PDB entry 8G6F | electron microscopy, 2.58 A resolution | chains J and Z of the 28 polymer chains in the assembly

# Chain J
Molecule: Proteasome subunit beta-3
Organism: Plasmodium falciparum Dd2
UniProt: Q8I261 (Q8I261_PLAF7); residue numbers follow UniProt; this construct covers 1-218
Amino-acid sequence (218 residues; numbered 1 to 218; the number before each row is that of its first residue):
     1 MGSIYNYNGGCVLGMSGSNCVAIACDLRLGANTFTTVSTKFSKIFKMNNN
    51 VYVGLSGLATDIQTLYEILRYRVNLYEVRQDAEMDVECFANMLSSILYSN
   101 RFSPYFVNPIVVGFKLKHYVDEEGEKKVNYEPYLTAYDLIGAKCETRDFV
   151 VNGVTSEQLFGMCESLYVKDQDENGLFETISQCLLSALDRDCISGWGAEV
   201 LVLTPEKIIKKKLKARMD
Disordered / not traced: 1, 120-125
Ligand contacts: WLW-vs (7F1; (2S)-N-[(E,2S)-1-(1H-indol-3-yl)-4-methylsulfonyl-but-3-en-2-yl]-2-[[(2S)-3-(1H-indol-3-yl)-2-(2-morpholin-4-ylethanoylamino)propanoyl]amino]-4-methyl-pentanamide): Arg101, Ala136, Tyr137, Asp138, Leu139, Ile140, Ala142, Lys143, Cys144
Reported in the primary citation:
  - binding site for WLW-vs: Asp138, Leu139, Ile140, Ala142, Cys144

# Chain Z
Molecule: Proteasome subunit beta-5
Organism: Plasmodium falciparum Dd2
UniProt: Q8IJT1 (Q8IJT1_PLAF7); residues 1-211 here correspond to UniProt positions 61-271 (UniProt number = residue number + 60)
Amino-acid sequence (211 residues; each row starts with the number of its first residue):
     1 TTTLAFKFKDGIIVAVDSRASMGSFISSQNVEKIIEINKNILGTMAGGAA
    51 DCLYWEKYLGKIIKIYELRNNEKISVRAASTILSNILYQYKGYGLCCGII
   101 LSGYDHTGFNMFYVDDSGKKVEGNLFSCGSGSTYAYSILDSAYDYNLNLD
   151 QAVELARNAIYHATFRDGGSGGKVRVFHIHKNGYDKIIEGEDVFDLHYHY
   201 TNPEQKDQYVM
Glycans and other covalent adducts: WLW-vs (7F1) linked to Thr1
Ligand contacts: WLW-vs (7F1; (2S)-N-[(E,2S)-1-(1H-indol-3-yl)-4-methylsulfonyl-but-3-en-2-yl]-2-[[(2S)-3-(1H-indol-3-yl)-2-(2-morpholin-4-ylethanoylamino)propanoyl]amino]-4-methyl-pentanamide): Arg19, Ala20, Ser21, Met22, Ser27, Ser28, Val31, Glu32, Lys33, Met45, Ala46, Gly47, Gly48, Ala49, Leu53, Gly129, Ser130
Reported in the primary citation:
  - binding site for WLW-vs: Thr1, Ser21, Gly47, Ala49, Ser130
  - catalytic residues: Thr1

# Chain J / chain Z interface
Contacting residue pairs (56; chain J residue first):
  Asn6(J) - Ser24(Z)
  Leu27(J) - Gln208(Z)
  Phe34(J) - Gly23(Z)
  Phe34(J) - Arg166(Z)
  Phe34(J) - Asp167(Z)
  Phe34(J) - Gly168(Z)  hydrogen bond (backbone-backbone)
  Phe34(J) - Gly169(Z)
  Thr35(J) - Tyr134(Z)
  Thr35(J) - Arg166(Z)
  Thr36(J) - Arg166(Z)  hydrogen bond (backbone-side chain)
  Thr36(J) - Met211(Z)
  Val37(J) - Arg166(Z)
  Val37(J) - Met211(Z)
  Ser38(J) - Met211(Z)
  Thr39(J) - Gln208(Z)  hydrogen bond (backbone-side chain)
  Thr39(J) - Tyr209(Z)  hydrogen bond (side chain-backbone)
  Thr39(J) - Val210(Z)
  Thr39(J) - Met211(Z)  hydrogen bond (side chain-backbone)
  Lys40(J) - Val210(Z)
  Gln158(J) - Phe25(Z)
  Asp189(J) - Ile26(Z)
  Arg190(J) - Phe25(Z)
  Arg190(J) - Ile26(Z)  hydrogen bond (backbone-backbone)
  Arg190(J) - Ser27(Z)  hydrogen bond (side chain-backbone)
  Asp191(J) - Ser24(Z)
  Asp191(J) - Ile26(Z)
  Cys192(J) - Ser21(Z)
  Cys192(J) - Ser24(Z)  hydrogen bond (backbone-backbone)
  Cys192(J) - Ile26(Z)  hydrophobic
  Cys192(J) - Gly168(Z)
  Ile193(J) - Ser24(Z)
  Trp196(J) - Phe165(Z)  hydrogen bond (side chain-backbone)
  Trp196(J) - Gly168(Z)
  Trp196(J) - Gln208(Z)  hydrogen bond (backbone-side chain)
  Gly197(J) - Gln208(Z)
  Lys212(J) - Gln208(Z)
  Lys214(J) - Phe194(Z)
  Lys214(J) - Tyr198(Z)
  Lys214(J) - Gln205(Z)  hydrogen bond
  Ala215(J) - Phe194(Z)
  Ala215(J) - Tyr198(Z)  hydrogen bond (backbone-side chain)
  Arg216(J) - Gln29(Z)
  Arg216(J) - Gly172(Z)  hydrogen bond (side chain-backbone)
  Arg216(J) - Asp192(Z)  salt bridge
  Arg216(J) - Val193(Z)
  Arg216(J) - Phe194(Z)
  Met217(J) - Phe165(Z)
  Met217(J) - His197(Z)
  Met217(J) - Gln208(Z)
  Asp218(J) - Arg19(Z)  salt bridge
  Asp218(J) - Thr164(Z)
  Asp218(J) - Asp167(Z)
  Asp218(J) - Ser170(Z)
  Asp218(J) - Gly171(Z)
  Asp218(J) - Gly172(Z)
  Asp218(J) - Val193(Z)
Other interface residues (no listed pair), chain J (24 interface residues in all): Arg28
Other interface residues (no listed pair), chain Z (30 interface residues in all): Ser28, Asp207

# In short
The interface between chain J and chain Z involves 24 residues on one side and 30 on the other, with 13
hydrogen bonds and 2 salt bridges. Among the polar pairs are Arg216(J)-Asp192(Z), Asp218(J)-Arg19(Z) and
Thr36(J)-Arg166(Z). The paper reports the catalytic residue Thr1(Z); a binding site for WLW-vs at Asp138(J),
Leu139(J) and Thr1(Z) among others.
Chain J is Proteasome subunit beta-3 and chain Z is Proteasome subunit beta-5, both from Plasmodium falciparum
Dd2; the structure, Structure of the Plasmodium falciparum 20S proteasome beta-6 A117D mutant complexed with
inhibitor WLW-vs, was determined by electron microscopy together with 8G6E from the same study.
